PDB entry 2JBO | X-ray diffraction, 3.10 A resolution | chain A

Chain A:
Name: Map kinase-activated protein kinase 2
Organism: Homo sapiens
Notes: EC 2.7.11.1; fragment: kinase domain, residues 41-364
UniProtKB: P49137 (MAPK2_HUMAN); numbering as in UniProt (aligned over 41-364)
Chain sequence (326 residues; each row starts with the number of its first residue):
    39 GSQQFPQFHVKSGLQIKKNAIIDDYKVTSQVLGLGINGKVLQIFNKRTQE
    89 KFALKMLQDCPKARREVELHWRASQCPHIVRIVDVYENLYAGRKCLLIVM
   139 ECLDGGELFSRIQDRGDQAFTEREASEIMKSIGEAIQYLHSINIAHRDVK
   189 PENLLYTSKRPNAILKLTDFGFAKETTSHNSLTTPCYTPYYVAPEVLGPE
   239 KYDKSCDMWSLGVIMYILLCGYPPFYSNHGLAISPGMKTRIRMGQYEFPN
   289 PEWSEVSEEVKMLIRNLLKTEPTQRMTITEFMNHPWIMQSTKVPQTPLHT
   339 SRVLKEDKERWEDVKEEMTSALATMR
Not modelled in the structure: 39-43, 216-223, 348-364
Curated features (UniProtKB/Swiss-Prot):
  - region: Ser328 to Arg364 (Autoinhibitory helix)
  - motif: Met356 to Arg364 (Nuclear export signal (NES))
  - active site: Asp186 (Proton acceptor)
  - binding site (ATP): Leu70 to Val78, Lys93
  - binding site (staurosporine): Glu139 to Leu141
  - modified residue: Thr222 (Phosphothreonine), Ser272 (Phosphoserine), Ser328 (Phosphoserine), Thr334 (Phosphothreonine)
  - cross-link: Lys353 (Glycyl lysine isopeptide (Lys-Gly) (interchain with G-Cter in SUMO))
  - mutagenesis: Lys93 (K93R: Kinase defective mutant, abolishes activity), Asp207 (D207A: Kinase defective mutant, abolishes activity), Thr222 (T222A: Strong decrease in kinase activity; T222D: Mimicks phosphorylation state, leading to slight increase of basal kinase activity ...), Ser272 (S272A: Strong decrease in kinase activity; S272D: Mimicks phosphorylation state, leading to slight increase of basal kinase activity), Thr334 (T334A: Slight decrease in kinase activity; T334D/E: Mimicks phosphorylation state, leading to elevated basal kinase activity ...), Lys353 (K353R: Induces decreased sumoylation and increase in protein kinase activity)
Ligand contacts: P4O (2-(2-quinolin-3-ylpyridin-4-yl)-1,5,6,7-tetrahydro-4H-pyrrolo[3,2-c]pyridin-4-one): Leu70, Gly71, Leu72, Gly73, Val78, Ala91, Lys93, Val118, Met138, Glu139, Cys140, Leu141, Asp142, Gly144, Asn191, Leu193, Thr206, Asp207

Summary:
Chain A binds compound P4O. From UniProt: active-site residue Asp186, 10 ATP-binding residues, 3
staurosporine-binding residues and 6 mutagenesis sites.
Chain A is Map kinase-activated protein kinase 2 (Homo sapiens); the structure, Protein kinase MK2 in complex
with an inhibitor (crystal form-1, soaking), was determined by X-ray diffraction together with 2JBP from the
same study.
